8EJK - chains A and R of the 5 polymer chains in the assembly; structure by electron microscopy, 3.40 A resolution.

== Chain A ==
Name: A modified Guanine nucleotide-binding protein G(q) subunit alpha
From: Homo sapiens
Sequence (238 residues; each row starts with the number of its first residue):
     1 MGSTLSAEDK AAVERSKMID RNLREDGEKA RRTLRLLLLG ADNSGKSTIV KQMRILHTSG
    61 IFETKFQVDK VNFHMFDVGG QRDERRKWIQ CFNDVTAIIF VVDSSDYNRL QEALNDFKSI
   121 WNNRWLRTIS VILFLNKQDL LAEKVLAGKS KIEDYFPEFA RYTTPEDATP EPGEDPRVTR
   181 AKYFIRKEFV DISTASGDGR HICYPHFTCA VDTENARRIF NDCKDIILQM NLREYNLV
Disordered / not traced: 1-4

== Chain R ==
Name: Free fatty acid receptor 1
From: Homo sapiens
Reference sequence: O14842 (FFAR1_HUMAN); numbering as in UniProt (aligned over 2-300)
Sequence (501 residues; each row starts with the number of its first residue; numbers below 1 keep their minus sign (Met-200 is residue -200)):
  -200 MGKTIIALSY IFCLVFADYK DDDDAENLYF QGNIFEMLRI DEGLRLKIYK DTEGYYTIGI
  -140 GHLLTKSPSL NAAKSELDKA IGRNTNGVIT KDEAEKLFNQ DVDAAVRGIL RNAKLKPVYD
   -80 SLDAVRRAAL INMVFQMGET GVAGFTNSLR MLQQKRWDEA AVNLAKSRWY NQTPNRAKRV
   -20 ITTFRTGTWD AYLEVLFQGP EFDLPPQLSF GLYVAAFALG FPLNVLAIRG ATAHARLRLT
    40 PSLVYALNLG CSDLLLTVSL PLKAVEALAS GAWPLPASLC PVFAVAHFFP LYAGGGFLAA
   100 LSAGRYLGAA FPLGYQAFRR PCYSWGVCAA IWALVLCHLG LVFGLEAPGG WLDHSNTSLG
   160 INTPVNGSPV CLEAWDPASA GPARFSLSLL LFFLPLAITA FCYVGCLRAL ARSGLTHRRK
   220 LRAAWVAGGA LLTLLLCVGP YNASNVASFL YPNLGGSWRK LGLITGAWSV VLNPLVTGYL
   280 GRGPGLKTVC AARTQGGKSQ K
Disordered / not traced: -200 to 3, 147-155, 169, 281-300
Differences from the reference sequence: initiating methionine (-200); expression tag (-199 to 1)
Ligand contacts: 2YB ([(3S)-6-({2',6'-dimethyl-4'-[3-(methylsulfonyl)propoxy]biphenyl-3-yl}methoxy)-2,3-dihydro-1-benzofuran-3-yl]acetic acid): Pro80, Val81, Ala83, Val84, Phe87, Tyr91, Leu138, Gly139, Val141, Phe142, Leu158, Leu171, Arg183, Leu186, Tyr240
From the paper describing this entry:
  - mutagenesis - F87A, W174A, R183E, Y240F: decreased signaling in response to gammaLA
  - mutagenesis - F87A, G103D, W174A, R183E, Y240F: decreased signaling in response to 2YB
  - mutagenesis - A102F, A102L: unchanged signaling in response to fatty acid
  - mutagenesis - G103D: decreased signaling in response to fatty acids

== How chain A and chain R interact ==
Pairs across the interface (33; chain A residue first):
  Arg32(A) with Ala116(R); Phe117(R)
  Val71(A) with Leu112(R), hydrophobic
  Asp198(A) with Arg218(R)
  Gly199(A) with Leu214(R); Arg218(R)
  Lys224(A) with Pro111(R); Leu112(R)
  Asp225(A) with Ser212(R)
  Ile227(A) with Pro111(R); Leu112(R); Gln115(R)
  Leu228(A) with Ala108(R); Pro111(R)
  Gln229(A) with Gly213(R); Leu214(R)
  Asn231(A) with Gly107(R); Pro111(R), hydrogen bond (side chain-backbone); Tyr114(R); Gln115(R)
  Leu232(A) with Leu209(R), hydrophobic
  Glu234(A) with Thr39(R); Arg118(R), salt bridge
  Tyr235(A) with Ser41(R); Leu100(R), hydrophobic; Gly103(R); Tyr114(R), hydrogen bond
  Asn236(A) with Val225(R); Leu279(R)
  Leu237(A) with Arg104(R); Ala222(R); Val225(R), hydrophobic
  Val238(A) with Arg218(R)
Other interface residues (no listed pair), chain A (18 interface residues in all): Arg31, Met230
Other interface residues (no listed pair), chain R (25 interface residues in all): Arg221, Ala226, Tyr278

== In short ==
Chain A and chain R form an interface of 18 and 25 residues respectively; the contacts include 2 hydrogen
bonds and 1 salt bridge. Among the polar pairs are Glu234(A)-Arg118(R), Asn231(A)-Pro111(R) and
Tyr235(A)-Tyr114(R). The paper reports that F87A, G103D and W174A of chain R, among others, reduce signaling
in response to 2YB; F87A, W174A and R183E of chain R, among others, reduce signaling in response to gammaLA.
Here chain A is A modified Guanine nucleotide-binding protein G(q) subunit alpha and chain R is Free fatty
acid receptor 1, both from Homo sapiens. Entry 8EJK (Structure of FFAR1-Gq complex bound to TAK-875 in a lipid
nanodisc) was determined by electron microscopy, deposited together with 8EIT and 8EJC.
